PDB entry 4G0I | X-ray diffraction, 2.05 A resolution | chains A and B

Chain A (and B):
Protein: protein yqjG
From: Escherichia coli
Notes: chain B of this document is another copy of the same molecule, construct and numbering; everything in this record applies to it too
UniProtKB: P42620 (YQJG_ECOLI); numbering as in UniProt (aligned over 1-328)
Amino-acid sequence (328 residues; row label = number of the first residue in the row):
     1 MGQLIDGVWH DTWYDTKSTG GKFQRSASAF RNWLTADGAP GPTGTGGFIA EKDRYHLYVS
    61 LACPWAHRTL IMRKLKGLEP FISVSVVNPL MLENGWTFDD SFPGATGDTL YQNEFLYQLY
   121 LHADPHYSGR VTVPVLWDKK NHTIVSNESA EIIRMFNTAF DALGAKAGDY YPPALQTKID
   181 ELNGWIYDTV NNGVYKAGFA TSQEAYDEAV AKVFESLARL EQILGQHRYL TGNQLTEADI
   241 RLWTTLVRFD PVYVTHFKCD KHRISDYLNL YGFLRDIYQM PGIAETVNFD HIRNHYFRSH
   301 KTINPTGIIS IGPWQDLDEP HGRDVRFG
Not modelled in the structure: 1
UniProt features mapped onto this chain:
  - active site: Cys63 (Nucleophile), Tyr195 (Proton donor/acceptor)
  - binding site (glutathione): Trp96, Arg130 to Val133, Glu148, Ser149
  - site (Lowers pKa of active site Cys): Tyr253, Tyr296
  - mutagenesis: Cys63 (C63A: Loss of GS-hydroquinone reductase activity), Tyr195 (Y195F: 46-fold reduction in GS-hydroquinone reductase activity), Tyr253 (Y253F: 55-fold reduction in GS-hydroquinone reductase activity), Tyr296 (Y296F: 22-fold reduction in GS-hydroquinone reductase activity)
What the authors report for this chain:
  - mutagenesis - C63A: abolished catalytic activity
  - mutagenesis - Y195F, Y253F, Y296F: decreased catalytic activity
  - self-association interface (contacts with another copy of this molecule): Gln203, Tyr206, Thr255, Asp260, Ile303, Ser310
  - catalytic residues: Cys63

Interface between chain A and chain B:
Pairs across the interface - 56 pairs, chain A then chain B:
  Ala200(A) with Ile308(B)
  Thr201(A) with Ile308(B)
  Ser202(A) with Ile308(B)
  Gln203(A) with Gly307(B); Ile308(B); Ile309(B), hydrogen bond (side chain-backbone)
  Tyr206(A) with Ile308(B), hydrophobic; Ile309(B); Ser310(B); Ile311(B), hydrogen bond (side chain-backbone)
  Val210(A) with Ile311(B), hydrophobic
  Thr255(A) with Thr255(B); Asp260(B), hydrogen bond
  Lys258(A) with Asn304(B), hydrogen bond; Ile308(B)
  Asp260(A) with Thr255(B), hydrogen bond; Arg263(B), hydrogen bond (backbone-side chain); Ser310(B), hydrogen bond; Ile311(B); Gly312(B), hydrogen bond (side chain-backbone); Pro313(B)
  Lys261(A) with Arg263(B), hydrogen bond (backbone-side chain); Ile311(B); Gly312(B); Pro313(B); Trp314(B), hydrogen bond (backbone-backbone)
  His262(A) with Arg263(B); Trp314(B)
  Arg263(A) with Val254(B); Asp260(B), hydrogen bond (side chain-backbone); Lys261(B), hydrogen bond (side chain-backbone); His262(B); Arg263(B); Asp266(B), salt bridge
  Asp266(A) with Arg263(B), salt bridge
  Thr302(A) with Pro305(B)
  Asn304(A) with Lys258(B)
  Pro305(A) with Pro305(B), hydrophobic
  Ile308(A) with Ser202(B); Gln203(B); Tyr206(B), hydrophobic; Lys258(B)
  Ile309(A) with Gln203(B), hydrogen bond (backbone-side chain); Tyr206(B)
  Ser310(A) with Tyr206(B); Asp260(B), hydrogen bond
  Ile311(A) with Tyr206(B), hydrogen bond (backbone-side chain); Val210(B), hydrophobic; Asp260(B); Lys261(B)
  Gly312(A) with Asp260(B), hydrogen bond (backbone-side chain); Lys261(B)
  Pro313(A) with Asp260(B); Lys261(B)
  Trp314(A) with Lys261(B), hydrogen bond (backbone-backbone); His262(B)
Other interface residues (no listed pair), chain A (28 interface residues in all): Val254, Phe297, Ile303, Thr306, Gly307
Other interface residues (no listed pair), chain B (27 interface residues in all): Ala200, Thr201, Thr302, Ile303, Thr306

In short:
The interface between chain A and chain B involves 28 residues on one side and 27 on the other, with 17
hydrogen bonds and 2 salt bridges. Polar pairs include Arg263(A)-Asp266(B), Gln203(A)-Ile309(B) and
Tyr206(A)-Ile311(B). The paper reports the catalytic residue Cys63(A); Y195F, Y253F and Y296F of chain A
reduce catalytic activity.
Chain A and chain B are both protein yqjG (Escherichia coli); the structure, Glutathionyl-Hydroquinone
Reductase, YqjG of Escherichia coli, was determined by X-ray diffraction together with 4FQU, 4G0K and 4G0L
from the same study.
